1JF3 - chain A; structure by X-ray diffraction, 1.40 A resolution.

[Chain A]
Protein: monomer hemoglobin component III
From: Glycera dibranchiata
UniProt: P02216 (GLB1_GLYDI); residue numbers follow UniProt; this construct covers 1-147
Amino-acid sequence (147 residues; numbered 1 to 147; the number before each row is that of its first residue):
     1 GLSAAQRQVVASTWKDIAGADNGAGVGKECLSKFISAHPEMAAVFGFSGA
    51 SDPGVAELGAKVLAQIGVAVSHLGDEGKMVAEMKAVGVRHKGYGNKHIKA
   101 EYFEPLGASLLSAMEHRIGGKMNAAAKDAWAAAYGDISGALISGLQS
Ion coordination: heme Fe near His90 (its only coordinating residue here)
Ligand contacts: heme (HEM): Phe34, Met41, Val44, Phe45, Gly46, Leu58, Lys61, Val62, Gln65, Ile66, Met83, Val86, Arg89, His90, Tyr93, Gly94, Ile98, Tyr102, Phe103, Leu106, Tyr134, Leu141
UniProt features mapped onto this chain:
  - binding site (heme b): His90
  - site: Pro105 (Causes a bend in the G helix)

[Summary]
Chain A binds heme. From UniProt: heme b-binding residue His90.
Chain A is monomer hemoglobin component III (Glycera dibranchiata); the structure, Crystal Structure Of
Component III Glycera Dibranchiata Monomeric Hemoglobin, was determined by X-ray diffraction (same publication
as 1JL6, 1JL7 and 1JF4).
